9KNL - chains B and C of the 3 polymer chains in the assembly; structure by X-ray diffraction, 3.20 A resolution.

# Chain B (and C)
Molecule: PHA synthase
Organism: Aeromonas caviae
Notes: chain C of this document is another copy of the same molecule, construct and numbering; everything in this record applies to it too
Reference sequence: O32471 (O32471_AERCA); numbering as in UniProt (aligned over 1-594)
Chain sequence (596 residues; each row starts with the number of its first residue; numbers below 1 keep their minus sign (Gly-1 is residue -1)):
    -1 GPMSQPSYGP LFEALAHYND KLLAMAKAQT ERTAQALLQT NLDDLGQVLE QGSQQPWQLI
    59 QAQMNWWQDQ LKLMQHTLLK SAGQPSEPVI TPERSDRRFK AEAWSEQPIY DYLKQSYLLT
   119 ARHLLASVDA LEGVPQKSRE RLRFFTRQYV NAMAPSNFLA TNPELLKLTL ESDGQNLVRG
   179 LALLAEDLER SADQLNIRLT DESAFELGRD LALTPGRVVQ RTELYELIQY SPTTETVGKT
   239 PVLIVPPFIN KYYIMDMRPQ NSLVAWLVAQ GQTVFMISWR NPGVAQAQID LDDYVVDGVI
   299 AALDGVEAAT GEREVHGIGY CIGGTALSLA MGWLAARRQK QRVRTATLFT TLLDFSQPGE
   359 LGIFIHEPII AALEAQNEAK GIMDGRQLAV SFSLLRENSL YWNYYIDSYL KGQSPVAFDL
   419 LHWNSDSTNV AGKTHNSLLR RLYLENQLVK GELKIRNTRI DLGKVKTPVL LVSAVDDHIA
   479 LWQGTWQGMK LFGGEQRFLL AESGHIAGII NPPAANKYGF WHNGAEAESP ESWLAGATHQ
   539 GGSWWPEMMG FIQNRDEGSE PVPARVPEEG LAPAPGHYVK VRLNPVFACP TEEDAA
Unresolved in the structure: -1 to 5, 36-51, 77-104, 167-171, 195-198, 556, 585-594 (chain C: -1 to 6, 44-52, 76-104, 161-178, 196-202, 338-339, 394-397, 430-432, 446-449, 525-526, 553-557, 584-594)
Construct notes: expression tag (-1 to 0)

# Chain B / chain C interface
Contacting residue pairs (61):
  Gln61(B) with Tyr115(C)
  Trp64(B) with Leu111(C), hydrophobic; Ser114(C); Tyr115(C); Thr118(C)
  Trp65(B) with Leu111(C), hydrophobic; Lys112(C); Tyr115(C), hydrophobic
  Gln68(B) with Leu111(C)
  Leu69(B) with Leu111(C), hydrophobic
  Met72(B) with Tyr110(C), hydrophobic; Leu111(C), hydrophobic
  Ile107(B) with Leu69(C), hydrophobic; Met72(C), hydrophobic
  Tyr108(B) with Trp400(C)
  Tyr110(B) with Met72(C), hydrophobic; Tyr110(C)
  Leu111(B) with Trp64(C); Trp65(C), hydrophobic; Gln68(C); Met72(C), hydrophobic
  Lys112(B) with Trp65(C)
  Ser114(B) with Trp64(C)
  Tyr115(B) with Gln61(C), hydrogen bond; Trp64(C); Trp65(C), hydrophobic; Tyr399(C), hydrogen bond
  Leu116(B) with Met151(C), hydrophobic
  Thr118(B) with Trp64(C); Thr118(C); His121(C)
  Ala119(B) with Val148(C), hydrophobic
  Arg120(B) with Val148(C)
  His121(B) with Tyr115(C); Thr118(C); Leu122(C)
  Leu122(B) with His121(C); Leu122(C), hydrophobic
  Leu123(B) with Thr144(C); Arg145(C); Val148(C), hydrophobic
  Ser125(B) with Leu122(C)
  Val126(B) with Arg141(C)
  Asp127(B) with Arg141(C), salt bridge; Arg145(C), salt bridge
  Arg141(B) with Leu123(C); Val126(C)
  Thr144(B) with Leu123(C)
  Arg145(B) with Leu123(C); Asp127(C), salt bridge
  Val148(B) with Leu116(C); Ala119(C), hydrophobic; Arg120(C); Leu123(C), hydrophobic
  Met151(B) with Lys112(C); Leu116(C), hydrophobic
  Ala152(B) with Arg120(C)
  Ser397(B) with Tyr108(C); Lys112(C)
  Tyr399(B) with Tyr115(C)
  Trp400(B) with Tyr108(C), hydrogen bond
Also at the interface, not in a pair above, chain B (35 interface residues in all): Tyr6, Leu9, Tyr147
Also at the interface, not in a pair above, chain C (36 interface residues in all): Leu9, Gln105, Ile107, Ser125, Tyr147, Asn149, Ala152, Leu398

# Summary
The interface between chain B and chain C involves 35 residues on one side and 36 on the other; the contacts
include 3 hydrogen bonds and 3 salt bridges. Polar pairs include Asp127(B)-Arg141(C), Asp127(B)-Arg145(C) and
Tyr115(B)-Gln61(C).
Both chains are PHA synthase (Aeromonas caviae). Entry 9KNL (Crystal structure of triethylene glycol-bound
full-length PHA synthase (PhaC) from Aeromonas caviae) was determined by X-ray diffraction (same publication
as 9KNJ and 9KNK).
